PDB entry 9G9F | electron microscopy, 2.93 A resolution | chains D and T of the 10 polymer chains in the assembly

== Chain D ==
Molecule: CRISPR system Cms endoribonuclease Csm3
From: Enterococcus italicus DSM 15952
Notes: EC 3.1.-.-
UniProtKB: E6LHV5 (CSM3_ENTI1); numbering as in UniProt (aligned over 1-214)
Sequence (214 residues; numbered 1 to 214; the number before each row is that of its first residue):
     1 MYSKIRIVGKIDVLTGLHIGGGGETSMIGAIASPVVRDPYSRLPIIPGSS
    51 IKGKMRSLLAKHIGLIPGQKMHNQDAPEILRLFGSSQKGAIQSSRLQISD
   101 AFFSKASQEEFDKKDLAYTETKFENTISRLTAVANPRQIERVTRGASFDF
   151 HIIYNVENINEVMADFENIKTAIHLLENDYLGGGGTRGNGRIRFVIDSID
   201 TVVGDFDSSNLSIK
Disordered / not traced: 1, 22-25, 65-74
Differences from the reference sequence: engineered mutation Ala-32 (Asp in E6LHV5)

== Chain T ==
Molecule: CTR
Sequence (47 nucleotides; each row starts with the number of its first residue):
     1 CCCCCAGCGCUUCAGCGUUCUUCGGAAUGUCGCGCAUUGGCAUGGAA
Disordered / not traced: 1-10, 43-47

== Chain D / chain T interface ==
Residue-residue contacts (13; chain D residue first):
  Ile-28(D) / G32(T)  sugar contact
  Ile-28(D) / C33(T)  phosphate contact
  Gly-29(D) / G32(T)  sugar contact
  Gly-29(D) / C33(T)  hydrogen bond to the phosphate
  Ala-32(D) / C33(T)  base contact
  Ser-33(D) / C33(T)  base contact
  Ala-134(D) / C31(T)  hydrogen bond to the sugar
  Asn-135(D) / C31(T)  hydrogen bond to the sugar
  Asn-135(D) / C33(T)  hydrogen bond to the sugar
  Pro-136(D) / C31(T)  base contact
  Pro-136(D) / G32(T)  sugar contact
  Pro-136(D) / C33(T)  sugar contact
  Arg-137(D) / C33(T)  base contact
Interface residues without a listed pair, chain D (10 interface residues in all): Met-27, Ala-30
Interface residues without a listed pair, chain T (4 interface residues in all): G34

== Overview ==
Chain D and chain T form an interface of 10 and 4 residues respectively, with 4 hydrogen bonds. Among the
polar pairs are Ala-134(D)/C31(T), Asn-135(D)/C31(T) and Asn-135(D)/C33(T).
Chain D is CRISPR system Cms endoribonuclease Csm3 (Enterococcus italicus DSM 15952) and chain T is CTR; the
structure, CryoEM structure of Enterococcus italicus Csm-crRNA-CTR complex bound to AMPNPP, was determined by
electron microscopy, deposited together with 9G9A, 9G9B, 9G9C, 9G9D, 9G9E, 9G9G and 4 further entries.
